Entry 7KUF (X-ray diffraction, 2.60 A resolution); this record covers chains A and C of the 4 polymer chains in the assembly.

== Chain A ==
Name: Probable transcriptional regulator WhiB7
Organism: Mycobacterium tuberculosis
Reference sequence: Q6MX01 (WHB7A_MYCTU); residues 1-92 here = UniProt positions 1-92
Sequence (92 residues; row label = number of the first residue in the row):
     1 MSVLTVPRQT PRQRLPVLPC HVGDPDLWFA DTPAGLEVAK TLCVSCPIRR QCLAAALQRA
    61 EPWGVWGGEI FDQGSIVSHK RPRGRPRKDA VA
Unresolved in the structure: 1-15, 89-92
Bound ions: 4Fe-4S cluster Fe: Cys20, Cys43, Cys46, Cys52
Ligand contacts: 4Fe-4S cluster (SF4): Leu18, Pro19, Cys20, Trp28, Cys43, Cys46, Arg49, Cys52, Val65, Trp66, Gly67, Gly68
Curated features (UniProtKB/Swiss-Prot):
  - DNA-binding region: Lys80 to Val91 (A.T hook)
  - binding site ([4Fe-4S] cluster): Cys20, Cys43, Cys46, Cys52
From the paper describing this entry:
  - mutagenesis - W28A, W66A: decreased stability

== Chain C ==
Molecule: 18-nt DNA strand
Sequence (18 nucleotides; row label = number of the first residue in the row):
     1 CAGAAAATCG GTTGTGGT

== Interface between chain A and chain C ==
Residue-residue contacts (12):
  Lys80(A) - DC9(C)  salt bridge to the phosphate
  Arg81(A) - DA7(C)  hydrogen bond to the phosphate
  Arg81(A) - DT8(C)  salt bridge to the phosphate
  Pro82(A) - DT8(C)  sugar contact
  Arg83(A) - DA7(C)  base contact
  Arg83(A) - DT8(C)  hydrogen bond to the base
  Arg83(A) - DC9(C)  hydrogen bond to the sugar
  Gly84(A) - DA7(C)  sugar contact
  Arg85(A) - DA5(C)  base contact
  Arg85(A) - DA6(C)  sugar contact
  Pro86(A) - DA6(C)  phosphate contact
  Pro86(A) - DA7(C)  sugar contact

== Overview ==
7 residues of chain A face 5 of chain C across their interface, with 3 hydrogen bonds and 2 salt bridges.
Polar contacts include Arg83(A)-DT8(C), Arg83(A)-DC9(C) and Arg81(A)-DA7(C). Ligands of chain A: 4Fe-4S
cluster. The paper reports that W28A and W66A of chain A reduce stability.
Chain A is Probable transcriptional regulator WhiB7 (Mycobacterium tuberculosis) and chain C is an 18-nt DNA
strand; the structure, Transcription activation subcomplex with WhiB7 bound to SigmaAr4-RNAP Beta flap tip
chimera and DNA, was determined by X-ray diffraction, deposited together with 7KUG.
